PDB entry 6XH8 | electron microscopy, 4.10 A resolution (low resolution: residue-level contacts below are approximate; hydrogen-bond / salt-bridge calls are withheld) | chains G and 2 of the 11 polymer chains in the assembly

# Chain G
Molecule: HTH-type transcriptional regulator CueR
Organism: Escherichia coli
UniProtKB: P0A9G4 (CUER_ECOLI); residue numbers follow UniProt; this construct covers 1-135
Amino-acid sequence (143 residues; row label = number of the first residue in the row):
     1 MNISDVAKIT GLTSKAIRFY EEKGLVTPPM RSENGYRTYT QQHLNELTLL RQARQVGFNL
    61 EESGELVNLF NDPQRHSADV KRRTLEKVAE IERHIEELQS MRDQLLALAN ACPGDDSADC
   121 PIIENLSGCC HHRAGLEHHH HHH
Not modelled in the structure: 131-143
Sequence notes: expression tag (136-143)
Metal / ion sites: Cu ion: Cys112, Cys120
From the paper describing this entry:
  - mutagenesis - S32A/E33A/T38A: decreased binding to RNAP holoenzyme

# Chain 2
Molecule: Template strand DNA
Sequence (54 nucleotides; numbered 1 to 54; the number before each row is that of its first residue):
     1 CGCCGCGTCA GACTCGTAGG AGGTTAAACC TTCCAGCAAG GGGAAGGTCA AGGC

# Interface between chain G and chain 2
Pairs across the interface (12; chain G residue first):
  Asn2(G) - DC30(2)
  Ile3(G) - DT31(2)
  Ser4(G) - DC30(2)
  Lys15(G) - DT32(2)
  Lys15(G) - DC33(2)
  Arg31(G) - DT31(2)
  Arg31(G) - DT32(2)
  Gly35(G) - DT31(2)
  Tyr36(G) - DC30(2)
  Tyr36(G) - DT31(2)
  Arg37(G) - DT31(2)
  Arg37(G) - DT32(2)
Interface residues without a listed pair, chain G (10 interface residues in all): Asp5, Arg18
Interface residues without a listed pair, chain 2 (6 interface residues in all): DC29, DC34

# Summary
Chain G and chain 2 form an interface of 10 and 6 residues respectively. Cys112(G) and Cys120(G) coordinate a
Cu ion ion. The paper reports that S32A/E33A/T38A of chain G reduce binding to RNAP holoenzyme.
Chain G is HTH-type transcriptional regulator CueR (Escherichia coli) and chain 2 is Template strand DNA; the
structure, CueR-transcription activation complex with RNA transcript, was determined by electron microscopy
together with 6XH7 from the same study.
